Entry 7ABF (electron microscopy, 3.90 A resolution); this record covers chains 5 and K of the 15 polymer chains in the assembly.

Chain 5:
Molecule: U5 small nuclear RNA
From: Homo sapiens
Sequence (116 nucleotides; row label = number of the first residue in the row):
     1 AUACUCUGGU UUCUCUUCAG AUCGCAUAAA UCUUUCGCCU UUUACUAAAG AUUUCCGUGG
    61 AGAGGAACAA CUCUGAGUCU UAACCCAAUU UUUUGAGCCU UGCCUUGGCA AGGCUA
Not modelled in the structure: 1-9, 68-116

Chain K:
Molecule: Microfibrillar-associated protein 1
From: Homo sapiens
Reference sequence: P55081 (MFAP1_HUMAN); residue numbers follow UniProt; this construct covers 1-439
Sequence (439 residues; each row starts with the number of its first residue):
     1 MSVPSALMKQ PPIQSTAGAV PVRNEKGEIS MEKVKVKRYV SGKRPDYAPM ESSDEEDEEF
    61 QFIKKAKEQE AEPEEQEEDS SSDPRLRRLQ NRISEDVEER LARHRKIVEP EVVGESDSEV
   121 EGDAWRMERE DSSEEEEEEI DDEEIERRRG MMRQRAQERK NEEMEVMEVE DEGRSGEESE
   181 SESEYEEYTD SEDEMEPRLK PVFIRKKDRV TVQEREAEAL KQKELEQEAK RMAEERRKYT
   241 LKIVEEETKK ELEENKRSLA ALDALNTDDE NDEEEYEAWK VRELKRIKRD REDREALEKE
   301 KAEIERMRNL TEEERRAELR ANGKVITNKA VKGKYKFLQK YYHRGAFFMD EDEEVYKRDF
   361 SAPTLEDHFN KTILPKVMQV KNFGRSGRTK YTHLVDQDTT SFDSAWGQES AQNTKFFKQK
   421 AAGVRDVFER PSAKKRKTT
Not modelled in the structure: 1-270, 394-439
Ligand contacts: inositol hexakisphosphate (IHP): Lys332, Tyr341, His343, Arg344
UniProt features mapped onto this chain:
  - modified residue: Ser2 (N-acetylserine), Ser52 (Phosphoserine), Ser53 (Phosphoserine), Ser94 (Phosphoserine), Ser116 (Phosphoserine), Ser118 (Phosphoserine), Ser132 (Phosphoserine), Ser133 (Phosphoserine), Thr267 (Phosphothreonine), Ser361 (Phosphoserine), Ser432 (Phosphoserine)
  - cross-link (Glycyl lysine isopeptide (Lys-Gly)): Lys67 (interchain with G-Cter in SUMO2), Lys249 (interchain with G-Cter in SUMO2), Lys357 (interchain with G-Cter in SUMO2), Lys371 (interchain with G-Cter in SUMO2), Lys381 (interchain with G-Cter in SUMO2), Lys415 (interchain with G-Cter in SUMO2), Lys418 (interchain with G-Cter in SUMO2)

How chain 5 and chain K interact:
Pairs across the interface (10):
  C36(5) with Arg388(K), base contact
  G37(5) with Ser386(K), base contact
  C38(5) with Arg385(K), hydrogen bond to the sugar
  C39(5) with Phe383(K), hydrogen bond to the sugar; Arg385(K), salt bridge to the phosphate
  U40(5) with Phe383(K), base contact
  C45(5) with Ser386(K), sugar contact
  U46(5) with Ser386(K), hydrogen bond to the sugar; Arg388(K), hydrogen bond to the base
  A47(5) with Arg388(K), hydrogen bond to the sugar
Other interface residues (no listed pair), chain K (6 interface residues in all): Asn382, Gly384

Summary:
Chain 5 and chain K form an interface of 8 and 6 residues respectively, with 5 hydrogen bonds and 1 salt
bridge. Polar pairs include U46(5)-Arg388(K), C38(5)-Arg385(K) and C39(5)-Phe383(K). Chain K binds inositol
hexakisphosphate.
Here chain 5 is U5 small nuclear RNA and chain K is Microfibrillar-associated protein 1, both from Homo
sapiens. Entry 7ABF (Human pre-Bact-1 spliceosome core structure) was determined by electron microscopy
together with 7AAV and 7ABH from the same study.
